Entry 5IVX (X-ray diffraction, 2.10 A resolution); this record covers chains A and P of the 5 polymer chains in the assembly.

Chain A:
Name: H-2 class I histocompatibility antigen, D-D alpha chain
Organism: Mus musculus
UniProt: P01900 (HA12_MOUSE); residues 2-277 here correspond to UniProt positions 26-301 (UniProt number = residue number + 24)
Chain sequence (277 residues; numbered 1 to 277; the number before each row is that of its first residue):
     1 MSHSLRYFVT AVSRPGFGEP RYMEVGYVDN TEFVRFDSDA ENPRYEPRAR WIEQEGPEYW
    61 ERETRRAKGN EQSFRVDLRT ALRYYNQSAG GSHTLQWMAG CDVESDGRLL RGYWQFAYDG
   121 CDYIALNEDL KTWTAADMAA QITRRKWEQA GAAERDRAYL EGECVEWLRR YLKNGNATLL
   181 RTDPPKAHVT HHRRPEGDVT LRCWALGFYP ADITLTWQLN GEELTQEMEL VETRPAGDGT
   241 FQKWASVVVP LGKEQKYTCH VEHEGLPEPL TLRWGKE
Disordered / not traced: 275-277
Disulfide bonds: Cys-101/Cys-164, Cys-203/Cys-259
Differences from the reference sequence: initiating methionine (1)
UniProt features mapped onto this chain:
  - region: Gly-275 to Glu-277 (Connecting peptide)
  - glycosylation (N-linked (GlcNAc...) asparagine): Asn-86, Asn-176

Chain P:
Name: P18-I10
Chain sequence (10 residues; row label = number of the first residue in the row):
     1 RGPGRAFVTI

How chain A and chain P interact:
Residue-residue contacts (44; chain A residue first):
  Tyr-7(A) with Arg-1(P), hydrogen bond (side chain-backbone); Gly-2(P), hydrogen bond (side chain-backbone); Pro-3(P)
  Tyr-59(A) with Arg-1(P)
  Arg-62(A) with Arg-1(P)
  Glu-63(A) with Arg-1(P); Gly-2(P), hydrogen bond (side chain-backbone)
  Arg-66(A) with Gly-2(P), hydrogen bond (side chain-backbone); Pro-3(P), hydrogen bond (side chain-backbone)
  Gly-69(A) with Phe-7(P)
  Asn-70(A) with Pro-3(P), hydrogen bond (side chain-backbone); Gly-4(P); Arg-5(P), hydrogen bond (side chain-backbone)
  Gln-72(A) with Phe-7(P)
  Ser-73(A) with Arg-5(P); Phe-7(P); Thr-9(P)
  Phe-74(A) with Arg-5(P)
  Asp-77(A) with Arg-5(P), salt bridge; Thr-9(P); Ile-10(P), hydrogen bond (side chain-backbone)
  Thr-80(A) with Ile-10(P)
  Tyr-84(A) with Ile-10(P), hydrogen bond (side chain-backbone)
  Trp-97(A) with Pro-3(P), hydrophobic; Arg-5(P)
  Ala-99(A) with Pro-3(P), hydrophobic
  Trp-114(A) with Pro-3(P), hydrophobic; Gly-4(P)
  Phe-116(A) with Arg-5(P)
  Tyr-123(A) with Ile-10(P)
  Thr-143(A) with Ile-10(P), hydrogen bond (side chain-backbone)
  Lys-146(A) with Thr-9(P); Ile-10(P), hydrogen bond (side chain-backbone)
  Trp-147(A) with Val-8(P); Thr-9(P), hydrogen bond (side chain-backbone); Ile-10(P), hydrophobic
  Ala-152(A) with Val-8(P), hydrophobic
  Arg-155(A) with Ala-6(P)
  Tyr-159(A) with Arg-1(P), hydrogen bond (side chain-backbone); Gly-2(P); Pro-3(P)
  Glu-163(A) with Arg-1(P), salt bridge
  Trp-167(A) with Arg-1(P)
  Tyr-171(A) with Arg-1(P), hydrogen bond (side chain-backbone)
Also at the interface, not in a pair above, chain A (30 interface residues in all): Leu-5, Val-76, Ala-81

Overview:
30 residues of chain A and 10 residues of chain P are in contact, with 14 hydrogen bonds and 2 salt bridges.
Polar contacts include Asp-77(A)/Arg-5(P), Glu-163(A)/Arg-1(P) and Tyr-7(A)/Arg-1(P).
Here chain A is H-2 class I histocompatibility antigen, D-D alpha chain (Mus musculus) and chain P is P18-I10.
Entry 5IVX (Crystal Structure of B4.2.3 T-Cell Receptor and H2-Dd P18-I10 Complex) was determined by X-ray
diffraction (same publication as 5IW1).
